Entry 7OXQ (X-ray diffraction, 3.30 A resolution); this record covers chains A and T of the 4 polymer chains in the assembly.

Chain A:
Name: Reverse transcriptase/ribonuclease H
From: Human immunodeficiency virus type 1 group M subtype B (isolate BH10)
Notes: EC 2.7.7.49, 2.7.7.7, 3.1.26.13, 3.1.13.2
UniProtKB: P03366 (POL_HV1B1); residues 1-554 here correspond to UniProt positions 600-1153 (UniProt number = residue number + 599)
Chain sequence (556 residues; each row starts with the number of its first residue; numbers below 1 keep their minus sign (Met-1 is residue -1)):
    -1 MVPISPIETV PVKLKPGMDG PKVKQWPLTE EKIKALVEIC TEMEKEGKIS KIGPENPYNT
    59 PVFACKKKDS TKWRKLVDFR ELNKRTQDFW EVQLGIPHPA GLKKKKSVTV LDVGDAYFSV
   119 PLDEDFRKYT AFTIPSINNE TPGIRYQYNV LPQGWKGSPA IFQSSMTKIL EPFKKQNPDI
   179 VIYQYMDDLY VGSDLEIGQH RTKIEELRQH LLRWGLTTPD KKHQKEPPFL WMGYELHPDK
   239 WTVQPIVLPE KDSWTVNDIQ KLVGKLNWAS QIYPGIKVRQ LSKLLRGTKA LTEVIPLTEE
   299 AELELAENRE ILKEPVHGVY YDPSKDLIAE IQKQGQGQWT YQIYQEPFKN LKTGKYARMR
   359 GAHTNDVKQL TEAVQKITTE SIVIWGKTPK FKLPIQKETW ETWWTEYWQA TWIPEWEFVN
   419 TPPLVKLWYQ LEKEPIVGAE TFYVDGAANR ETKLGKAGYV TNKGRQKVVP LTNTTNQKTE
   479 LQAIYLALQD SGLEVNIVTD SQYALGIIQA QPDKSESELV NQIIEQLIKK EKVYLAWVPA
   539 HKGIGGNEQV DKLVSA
Not modelled in the structure: -1
Differences from the reference sequence: initiating methionine (-1); expression tag (0); conflict Cys63 (Ile662 in P03366), Ser280 (Cys879 in P03366)
Swiss-Prot annotation at these positions:
  - region: Phe227 to His235 (RT 'primer grip')
  - motif: Trp398 to Trp414 (Tryptophan repeat motif)
  - binding site (Mg(2+)): Asp110, Asp185, Asp186, Asp443, Glu478, Asp498, Asp549
  - site: Trp401 (Essential for RT p66/p51 heterodimerization), Trp414 (Essential for RT p66/p51 heterodimerization), Phe440, Tyr441 (Cleavage)
Ion coordination: Cd2+ site 1: Gln174, His208, Arg211; Cd2+ site 2: Glu224 (shared with 3 residues of chain C); Cd2+ site 3: Asp443, Glu478, Asp498; Cd2+ site 4: His539, Asp549
From the paper describing this entry:
  - binding site for the ligand 2NU: Tyr115, Gln151

Chain T:
Molecule: 28-nt DNA strand
Sequence (28 nucleotides; numbered 700 to 727; the number before each row is that of its first residue):
   700 ATGAATCGGC GCCCGAACAG GGACTGTG
Not modelled in the structure: 700-703, 727

How chain A and chain T interact:
Pairs across the interface - 48 pairs, chain A then chain T:
  Lys30(A) with DT705(T), hydrogen bond to the base
  Phe61(A) with DT705(T), stacking on the base
  Cys63(A) with DA704(T), base contact; DT705(T), hydrogen bond to the base
  Leu74(A) with DC706(T), base contact
  Asp76(A) with DC706(T), sugar contact
  Arg78(A) with DT705(T), sugar contact; DC706(T), salt bridge to the phosphate
  Glu89(A) with DG708(T), phosphate contact; DC709(T), phosphate contact
  Gln91(A) with DC709(T), sugar contact
  Leu92(A) with DG710(T), sugar contact
  Gly93(A) with DG710(T), sugar contact
  Ile94(A) with DC709(T), base contact; DG710(T), sugar contact
  Tyr115(A) with DG707(T), hydrogen bond to the base
  Gly152(A) with DC706(T), base contact; DG707(T), sugar contact
  Trp153(A) with DG707(T), sugar contact
  Lys154(A) with DG707(T), phosphate contact; DG708(T), phosphate contact
  Pro157(A) with DG707(T), base contact; DG708(T), sugar contact
  Tyr183(A) with DG708(T), hydrogen bond to the base; DC709(T), base contact
  Met184(A) with DG707(T), base contact; DG708(T), base contact
  Asn265(A) with DC712(T), sugar contact; DC713(T), phosphate contact
  Val276(A) with DC713(T), phosphate contact
  Ser280(A) with DC713(T), phosphate contact; DG714(T), phosphate contact
  Leu283(A) with DG714(T), phosphate contact
  Arg284(A) with DG714(T), salt bridge to the phosphate; DA715(T), phosphate contact
  Gly285(A) with DG714(T), phosphate contact; DA715(T), hydrogen bond to the phosphate
  Lys287(A) with DA715(T), sugar contact
  Lys353(A) with DC712(T), phosphate contact; DC713(T), salt bridge to the phosphate
  Ala355(A) with DC713(T), phosphate contact
  Lys374(A) with DC712(T), salt bridge to the phosphate
  Arg448(A) with DT724(T), hydrogen bond to the base; DG725(T), hydrogen bond to the sugar
  Asn474(A) with DT724(T), sugar contact
  Gln500(A) with DA722(T), phosphate contact; DC723(T), hydrogen bond to the phosphate
  His539(A) with DT724(T), phosphate contact
Interface residues without a listed pair, chain A (38 interface residues in all): Trp24, Asn81, Gln151, Lys281, Arg356, Ala446

Summary:
The interface between chain A and chain T involves 38 residues on one side and 15 on the other; the contacts
include 8 hydrogen bonds, 4 salt bridges and 1 aromatic stacking contact. Polar contacts include
Lys30(A)-DT705(T), Cys63(A)-DT705(T) and Tyr115(A)-DG707(T). From the paper: a binding site for the ligand 2NU
at Tyr115(A) and Gln151(A).
Here chain A is Reverse transcriptase/ribonuclease H (Human immunodeficiency virus type 1 group M subtype B
(isolate BH10)) and chain T is a 28-nt DNA strand. Entry 7OXQ (Crystal structure of HIV-1 reverse
transcriptase with a double stranded DNA in complex with fragment 048 ...) was determined by X-ray diffraction
together with 7OZ2, 7OZ5, 7OZW and 7P15 from the same study.
